PDB entry 8UAO | electron microscopy, 3.60 A resolution | chains N and M of the 24 polymer chains in the assembly

[Chain N (and M)]
Molecule: DpHF18
From: synthetic construct
Notes: chain M of this document is another copy of the same molecule, construct and numbering; everything in this record applies to it too
Chain sequence (240 residues; each row starts with the number of its first residue; numbers below 1 keep their minus sign (Met-13 is residue -13)):
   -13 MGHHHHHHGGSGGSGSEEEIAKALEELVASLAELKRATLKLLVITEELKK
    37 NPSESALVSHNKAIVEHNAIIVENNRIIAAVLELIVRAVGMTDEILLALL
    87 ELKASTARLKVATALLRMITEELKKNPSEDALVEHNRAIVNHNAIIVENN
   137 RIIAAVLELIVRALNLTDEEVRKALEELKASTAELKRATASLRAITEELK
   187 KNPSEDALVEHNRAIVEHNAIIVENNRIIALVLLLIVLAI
Not modelled in the structure: -13 to 0

[How chain N and chain M interact]
Residue-residue contacts - 4 pairs, chain N then chain M:
  Asp79(N) with Leu83(M)
  Leu82(N) with Leu86(M), hydrophobic
  Leu83(N) with Leu83(M), hydrophobic
  Leu86(N) with Leu82(M), hydrophobic
Also at the interface, not in a pair above, chain M (4 interface residues in all): Asp79

[Summary]
Chain N and chain M each contribute 4 residues to their interface.
Both chains are DpHF18 (synthetic construct). Entry 8UAO (DpHF18 filament) was determined by electron
microscopy, deposited together with 8UB3 and 8UBG.
